9QM5 - chains A and D of the 6 polymer chains in the assembly; structure by X-ray diffraction, 1.80 A resolution.

[Chain A (and D)]
Name: Alpha subunit of the Methyl-coenzyme M reductase from ANME-2c
Organism: Candidatus Methanogasteraceae archaeon
Notes: EC 2.8.4.1; chain D of this document is another copy of the same molecule, construct and numbering; everything in this record applies to it too
Amino-acid sequence (561 residues; row label = number of the first residue in the row):
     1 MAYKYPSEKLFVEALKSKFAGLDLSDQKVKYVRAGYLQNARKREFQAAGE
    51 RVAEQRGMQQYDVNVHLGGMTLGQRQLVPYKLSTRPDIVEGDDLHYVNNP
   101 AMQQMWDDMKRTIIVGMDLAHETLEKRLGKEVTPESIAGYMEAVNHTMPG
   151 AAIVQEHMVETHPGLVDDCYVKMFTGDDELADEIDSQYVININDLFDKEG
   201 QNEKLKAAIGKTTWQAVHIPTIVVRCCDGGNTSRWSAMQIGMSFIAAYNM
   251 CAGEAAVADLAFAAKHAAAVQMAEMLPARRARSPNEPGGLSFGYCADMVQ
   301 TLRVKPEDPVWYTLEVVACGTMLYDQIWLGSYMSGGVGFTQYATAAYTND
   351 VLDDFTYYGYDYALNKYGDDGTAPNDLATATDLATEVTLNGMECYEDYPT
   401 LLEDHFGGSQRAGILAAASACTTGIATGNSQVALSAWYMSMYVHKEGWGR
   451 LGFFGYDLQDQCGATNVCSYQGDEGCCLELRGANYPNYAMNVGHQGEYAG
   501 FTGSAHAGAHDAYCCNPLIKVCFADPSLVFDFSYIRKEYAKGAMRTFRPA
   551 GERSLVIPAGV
Not modelled in the structure: 1, 560-561
Modified positions: His266 (N1-methylated histidine; MHS); Arg280 (5-methyl-arginine; AGM); Gln410 (2-methyl-glutamine; MGN); Trp437 (6-hydroxytryptophan; TRX); Gly455 (thioglycin; GL3); Asp460 (didehydroaspartate; DYA); Cys462 (S-methylcysteine; SMC)
Bound ions: Mg2+ near Asp23 (its only coordinating residue here); factor 430 Ni: Gln155 (together with 1-thioethanesulfonic acid); K+: Val224, Arg225, Cys227 (shared with Val224(D), Arg225(D), Cys227(D) of chain D)
Residues lining bound ligands:
  - 1-thioethanesulfonic acid (COM): Tyr342, Phe453, Phe454, Gly455
  - factor 430 (F43), molecule 1: Ala151, Ala152, Ile153, Val154, Gln155, Met158, Val159, Met238, Gln239, Met242, Ile245, Ala252, Gly253
  - factor 430 (F43), molecule 2: Gly335, Gly336, Val337, Gly338, Phe339, Thr340, Gln341, Tyr342, Phe406, Gly407, Gln410, Gly452, Phe453
  - krypton (KR), molecule 1: Ala14, Lys18, Pro79, Tyr80, Lys81, Ile88, Asn349
  - krypton (KR), molecule 2: Arg41, Phe45, Asp92, Asp93, Asn98, Arg545
  - krypton (KR), molecule 3: Trp106, Met272, Ala273, Asn285, Glu286, Leu290
  - krypton (KR), molecule 4: Val115, Gly116, Ala120, Ile240, Phe244, Leu260, Ala263, Ala264
  - krypton (KR), molecule 5: His157, Met158, Val159
  - krypton (KR), molecule 6: Tyr360, Ala363, Leu364, Gly368, Asp369, Asp370, Ile425, Ala426
  - krypton (KR), molecule 7: Leu377, Ala380, Thr381, Ser435, Ala436, Met439
  - krypton (KR), molecule 8: Lys445, Glu446, Gly449
  - Coenzyme B (TP7), molecule 1: Arg234, Lys265, His266
  - Coenzyme B (TP7), molecule 2: Arg279, Arg280, Leu329, Met333, Ser334, Phe339, Phe453, Ala489, Met490, Asn491, Val492

[Interface between chain A and chain D]
Residue-residue contacts - 277 pairs, chain A then chain D:
  Lys42(A) - Met158(D)  hydrogen bond (side chain-backbone)
  Lys42(A) - Val159(D)
  Lys42(A) - Glu160(D)  salt bridge
  Phe45(A) - Glu160(D)
  Phe45(A) - Thr161(D)
  Phe45(A) - His162(D)
  Phe45(A) - Pro163(D)
  Ala48(A) - His162(D)
  Gly49(A) - Pro163(D)
  Val52(A) - Pro163(D)
  Val52(A) - Asp167(D)
  Arg56(A) - Asp167(D)  hydrogen bond (side chain-backbone)
  Arg56(A) - Cys169(D)  hydrogen bond (side chain-backbone)
  Arg56(A) - Tyr170(D)
  Gly57(A) - Gln187(D)
  Met58(A) - Asn145(D)
  Met58(A) - Tyr170(D)  hydrophobic
  Met58(A) - Val171(D)
  Met58(A) - Lys172(D)
  Met58(A) - Gln187(D)
  Met58(A) - Tyr188(D)  hydrophobic
  Gln59(A) - Glu142(D)  hydrogen bond (side chain-backbone)
  Gln59(A) - Asn145(D)
  Gln59(A) - His146(D)
  Gln59(A) - Gln187(D)  hydrogen bond (backbone-side chain)
  Gln59(A) - Tyr188(D)  hydrogen bond
  Gln60(A) - Asn145(D)
  Gln60(A) - His146(D)
  Gln60(A) - Pro149(D)
  Gln60(A) - Pro163(D)  hydrogen bond (side chain-backbone)
  Gln60(A) - Val166(D)  hydrogen bond (side chain-backbone)
  Gln60(A) - Asp167(D)
  Tyr61(A) - His146(D)
  Tyr61(A) - Ala151(D)  hydrophobic
  Tyr61(A) - Glu160(D)  hydrogen bond
  Tyr61(A) - Pro163(D)  hydrophobic
  Asp62(A) - His146(D)  hydrogen bond (backbone-side chain)
  Val65(A) - Glu142(D)
  Val65(A) - Ala143(D)  hydrophobic
  Val65(A) - His146(D)
  Val65(A) - Ile153(D)
  His66(A) - Ala152(D)
  His66(A) - Ile153(D)  hydrogen bond (side chain-backbone)
  His66(A) - Val154(D)  hydrogen bond (side chain-backbone)
  His66(A) - Gln155(D)  hydrogen bond (side chain-backbone)
  Leu67(A) - Ile153(D)  hydrogen bond (backbone-backbone)
  Leu67(A) - Val154(D)  hydrophobic
  Leu72(A) - Gln155(D)
  Leu72(A) - Glu156(D)
  Leu72(A) - His157(D)
  Leu72(A) - Met158(D)
  Leu72(A) - Glu160(D)
  Gly73(A) - Glu156(D)  hydrogen bond (backbone-side chain)
  Gln74(A) - Glu156(D)  hydrogen bond (backbone-side chain)
  Arg75(A) - Glu156(D)  hydrogen bond (backbone-side chain)
  Arg75(A) - His157(D)
  Gln76(A) - His157(D)
  Leu77(A) - His157(D)
  Val78(A) - His157(D)  hydrogen bond (backbone-side chain)
  Tyr80(A) - His157(D)
  Gly91(A) - Val159(D)
  Asp92(A) - Val159(D)
  Asp92(A) - Glu160(D)  hydrogen bond (side chain-backbone)
  His95(A) - Thr161(D)
  Tyr96(A) - Val223(D)
  Tyr96(A) - Cys226(D)  hydrophobic
  Tyr96(A) - Cys227(D)
  Val97(A) - Thr161(D)
  Val97(A) - Leu165(D)
  Val97(A) - Ile222(D)
  Asn98(A) - Glu160(D)  hydrogen bond (side chain-backbone)
  Asn98(A) - Thr161(D)
  Asn98(A) - His162(D)  hydrogen bond (side chain-backbone)
  Asn98(A) - Leu165(D)
  Asn98(A) - Val556(D)
  Pro100(A) - Val556(D)
  Pro100(A) - Ile557(D)  hydrophobic
  Gln103(A) - Cys226(D)  hydrogen bond
  Gln103(A) - Arg553(D)  hydrogen bond
  Trp106(A) - Cys226(D)  hydrogen bond (side chain-backbone)
  Lys110(A) - Cys226(D)  hydrogen bond (side chain-backbone)
  Lys110(A) - Cys227(D)
  Glu142(A) - Gln59(D)  hydrogen bond (backbone-side chain)
  Glu142(A) - Val65(D)
  Ala143(A) - Val65(D)  hydrophobic
  Asn145(A) - Met58(D)
  Asn145(A) - Gln59(D)
  Asn145(A) - Gln60(D)
  His146(A) - Gln59(D)
  His146(A) - Gln60(D)
  His146(A) - Tyr61(D)
  His146(A) - Asp62(D)  hydrogen bond (side chain-backbone)
  His146(A) - Val65(D)
  Pro149(A) - Gln60(D)
  Gly150(A) - Gly336(D)
  Gly150(A) - Val337(D)
  Ala151(A) - Tyr61(D)  hydrophobic
  Ala151(A) - Val337(D)
  Ala152(A) - His66(D)
  Ala152(A) - Val337(D)
  Ile153(A) - Val65(D)
  Ile153(A) - His66(D)  hydrogen bond (backbone-side chain)
  Ile153(A) - Leu67(D)  hydrogen bond (backbone-backbone)
  Val154(A) - His66(D)  hydrogen bond (backbone-side chain)
  Val154(A) - Leu67(D)  hydrophobic
  Gln155(A) - His66(D)  hydrogen bond (backbone-side chain)
  Gln155(A) - Leu72(D)
  Glu156(A) - Leu72(D)
  Glu156(A) - Gly73(D)  hydrogen bond (side chain-backbone)
  Glu156(A) - Gln74(D)  hydrogen bond (side chain-backbone)
  Glu156(A) - Arg75(D)
  Glu156(A) - Leu77(D)
  His157(A) - Arg75(D)
  His157(A) - Gln76(D)
  His157(A) - Leu77(D)
  His157(A) - Val78(D)  hydrogen bond (side chain-backbone)
  His157(A) - Tyr80(D)
  His157(A) - Gln341(D)  hydrogen bond (backbone-side chain)
  Met158(A) - Lys42(D)  hydrogen bond (backbone-side chain)
  Met158(A) - Leu72(D)
  Val159(A) - Lys42(D)
  Val159(A) - Gly91(D)
  Val159(A) - Asp92(D)
  Val159(A) - Val337(D)
  Val159(A) - Thr340(D)
  Glu160(A) - Lys42(D)  salt bridge
  Glu160(A) - Phe45(D)
  Glu160(A) - Tyr61(D)  hydrogen bond
  Glu160(A) - Leu72(D)
  Glu160(A) - Asp92(D)  hydrogen bond (backbone-side chain)
  Glu160(A) - Asn98(D)  hydrogen bond (backbone-side chain)
  Thr161(A) - Phe45(D)
  Thr161(A) - His95(D)
  Thr161(A) - Val97(D)
  Thr161(A) - Asn98(D)
  His162(A) - Phe45(D)
  His162(A) - Ala48(D)
  His162(A) - Asn98(D)  hydrogen bond (backbone-side chain)
  Pro163(A) - Phe45(D)
  Pro163(A) - Gly49(D)
  Pro163(A) - Val52(D)
  Pro163(A) - Gln60(D)  hydrogen bond (backbone-side chain)
  Pro163(A) - Tyr61(D)  hydrophobic
  Leu165(A) - Val97(D)
  Leu165(A) - Asn98(D)
  Val166(A) - Gln60(D)  hydrogen bond (backbone-side chain)
  Asp167(A) - Val52(D)
  Asp167(A) - Arg56(D)  hydrogen bond (backbone-side chain)
  Asp167(A) - Gln60(D)
  Cys169(A) - Arg56(D)  hydrogen bond (backbone-side chain)
  Tyr170(A) - Arg56(D)
  Tyr170(A) - Met58(D)  hydrophobic
  Val171(A) - Met58(D)
  Lys172(A) - Met58(D)
  Gln187(A) - Gly57(D)
  Gln187(A) - Met58(D)
  Gln187(A) - Gln59(D)  hydrogen bond (side chain-backbone)
  Tyr188(A) - Met58(D)  hydrophobic
  Tyr188(A) - Gln59(D)  hydrogen bond
  Ile222(A) - Val97(D)
  Ile222(A) - Arg225(D)
  Val223(A) - Tyr96(D)
  Val223(A) - Ser331(D)
  Val224(A) - Arg225(D)
  Arg225(A) - Ile222(D)
  Arg225(A) - Val224(D)
  Arg225(A) - Arg225(D)
  Arg225(A) - Cys226(D)
  Arg225(A) - Arg553(D)
  Cys226(A) - Tyr96(D)  hydrophobic
  Cys226(A) - Gln103(D)  hydrogen bond
  Cys226(A) - Trp106(D)
  Cys226(A) - Lys110(D)  hydrogen bond (backbone-side chain)
  Cys226(A) - Arg225(D)
  Cys226(A) - Tyr332(D)  hydrogen bond (backbone-side chain)
  Cys227(A) - Tyr96(D)
  Cys227(A) - Lys110(D)
  Cys227(A) - Ser331(D)
  Cys227(A) - Tyr332(D)
  Asp228(A) - Arg282(D)  salt bridge
  Asp228(A) - Tyr332(D)
  Gly230(A) - Arg282(D)
  Asn231(A) - Arg282(D)
  Asn231(A) - Ser331(D)  hydrogen bond (side chain-backbone)
  Asn231(A) - Tyr332(D)  hydrogen bond (side chain-backbone)
  Asn231(A) - Ser334(D)  hydrogen bond (side chain-backbone)
  Arg234(A) - Arg279(D)  hydrogen bond (side chain-backbone)
  Arg234(A) - Arg280(D)
  Arg234(A) - Arg282(D)
  Arg234(A) - Tyr332(D)
  Arg234(A) - Met333(D)
  Arg234(A) - Ser334(D)
  Trp235(A) - Ser331(D)
  Trp235(A) - Ser334(D)  hydrogen bond (backbone-backbone)
  Trp235(A) - Gly335(D)
  Trp235(A) - Gly336(D)
  Met238(A) - Ser334(D)
  Met238(A) - Gly335(D)
  Gln239(A) - Gly336(D)
  Gln239(A) - Val337(D)
  Met275(A) - Ala278(D)  hydrophobic
  Met275(A) - Ala281(D)  hydrophobic
  Ala278(A) - Met275(D)  hydrophobic
  Arg279(A) - Arg234(D)  hydrogen bond (backbone-side chain)
  Arg280(A) - Arg234(D)
  Ala281(A) - Met275(D)  hydrophobic
  Ala281(A) - Arg282(D)
  Ala281(A) - Ser283(D)
  Arg282(A) - Asp228(D)  salt bridge
  Arg282(A) - Gly230(D)
  Arg282(A) - Asn231(D)
  Arg282(A) - Arg234(D)
  Arg282(A) - Ala281(D)
  Ser283(A) - Ala281(D)
  Ser331(A) - Val223(D)
  Ser331(A) - Cys227(D)
  Ser331(A) - Asn231(D)  hydrogen bond (backbone-side chain)
  Ser331(A) - Trp235(D)
  Tyr332(A) - Cys226(D)  hydrogen bond (side chain-backbone)
  Tyr332(A) - Cys227(D)
  Tyr332(A) - Asp228(D)
  Tyr332(A) - Gly230(D)
  Tyr332(A) - Asn231(D)  hydrogen bond (backbone-side chain)
  Tyr332(A) - Arg234(D)
  Met333(A) - Arg234(D)
  Ser334(A) - Asn231(D)  hydrogen bond (backbone-side chain)
  Ser334(A) - Arg234(D)
  Ser334(A) - Trp235(D)  hydrogen bond (backbone-backbone)
  Ser334(A) - Met238(D)
  Gly335(A) - Trp235(D)
  Gly335(A) - Met238(D)
  Gly336(A) - Gly150(D)
  Gly336(A) - Trp235(D)
  Gly336(A) - Gln239(D)
  Val337(A) - Gly150(D)
  Val337(A) - Ala151(D)
  Val337(A) - Ala152(D)
  Val337(A) - Val159(D)
  Val337(A) - Gln239(D)
  Thr340(A) - Val159(D)
  Gln341(A) - His157(D)  hydrogen bond (side chain-backbone)
  Gln341(A) - Val159(D)
  Arg545(A) - Leu555(D)  hydrogen bond (side chain-backbone)
  Arg545(A) - Val556(D)
  Arg545(A) - Ile557(D)
  Arg545(A) - Pro558(D)
  Thr546(A) - Pro558(D)
  Phe547(A) - Ile557(D)
  Phe547(A) - Pro558(D)
  Arg548(A) - Ile557(D)
  Arg548(A) - Pro558(D)  hydrogen bond (side chain-backbone)
  Pro549(A) - Arg553(D)
  Pro549(A) - Ile557(D)
  Ala550(A) - Arg553(D)  hydrogen bond (backbone-side chain)
  Glu552(A) - Glu552(D)
  Glu552(A) - Arg553(D)  salt bridge
  Glu552(A) - Ser554(D)
  Arg553(A) - Gln103(D)  hydrogen bond
  Arg553(A) - Arg225(D)
  Arg553(A) - Pro549(D)
  Arg553(A) - Ala550(D)  hydrogen bond (side chain-backbone)
  Arg553(A) - Glu552(D)  salt bridge
  Ser554(A) - Glu552(D)
  Leu555(A) - Arg545(D)  hydrogen bond (backbone-side chain)
  Val556(A) - Asn98(D)
  Val556(A) - Pro100(D)
  Val556(A) - Arg545(D)
  Ile557(A) - Pro100(D)  hydrophobic
  Ile557(A) - Arg545(D)
  Ile557(A) - Phe547(D)
  Ile557(A) - Arg548(D)
  Ile557(A) - Pro549(D)
  Ile557(A) - Glu552(D)
  Pro558(A) - Arg545(D)
  Pro558(A) - Thr546(D)
  Pro558(A) - Phe547(D)
  Pro558(A) - Arg548(D)  hydrogen bond (backbone-side chain)
Interface residues without a listed pair, chain A (115 interface residues in all): Val63, Asp107, Met141, Gly164, Asp168, Ala246, Pro284, Glu286, Ile327, Phe406, Gly542, Gly551
Interface residues without a listed pair, chain D (116 interface residues in all): Val63, Asp107, Met141, Gly164, Asp168, Ala246, Pro284, Glu286, Ile327, Phe406, Gly542, Gly551, Ala559

[Overview]
115 residues of chain A face 116 of chain D across their interface, with 68 hydrogen bonds and 6 salt bridges.
Polar pairs include Lys42(A)-Glu160(D), Asp228(A)-Arg282(D) and Glu552(A)-Arg553(D). Ligands of chain A: 8
copies of krypton, Coenzyme B, factor 430 and 1-thioethanesulfonic acid.
Both chains are Alpha subunit of the Methyl-coenzyme M reductase from ANME-2c (Candidatus Methanogasteraceae
archaeon). Entry 9QM5 (Krypton-pressurized Methyl-Coenzyme M reductase of an ANME-2c isolated from a microbial
enrichment) was determined by X-ray diffraction together with 9QQT, 9QR1 and 9QR3 from the same study.
